Entry 9KHQ (X-ray diffraction, 2.20 A resolution); this record covers chains A and C of the 3 polymer chains in the assembly.

[Chain A (and C)]
Molecule: N-acylhomoserine lactonase
Source organism: Salinicola salarius
Notes: EC 3.1.1.81; chain C of this document is another copy of the same molecule, construct and numbering; everything in this record applies to it too
Reference sequence: A0A455K4F1 (A0A455K4F1_9GAMM); residue numbers follow UniProt; this construct covers 1-261
Sequence (261 residues; numbered 1 to 261; the number before each row is that of its first residue):
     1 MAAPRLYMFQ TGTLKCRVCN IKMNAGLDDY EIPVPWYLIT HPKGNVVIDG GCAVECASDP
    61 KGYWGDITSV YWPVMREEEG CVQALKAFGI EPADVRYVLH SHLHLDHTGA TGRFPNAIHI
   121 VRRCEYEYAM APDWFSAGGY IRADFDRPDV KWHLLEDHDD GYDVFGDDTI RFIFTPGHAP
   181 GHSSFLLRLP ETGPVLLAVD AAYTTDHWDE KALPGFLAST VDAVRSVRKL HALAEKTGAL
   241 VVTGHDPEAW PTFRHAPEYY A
Not modelled in the structure: 1
Ion coordination: Ni2+ site 1: His102, His104, His178, Asp200; Ni2+ site 2: Asp106, His107, Asp200, His245

[How chain A and chain C interact]
Residue-residue contacts (12; chain A residue first):
  Asp157(A) with His158(C)
  His158(A) with His158(C), hydrogen bond
  Arg225(A) with Arg123(C); Glu127(C), salt bridge
  Ala232(A) with His153(C)
  Glu235(A) with Arg96(C), salt bridge; Tyr97(C), hydrogen bond; Ile118(C)
  Lys236(A) with Tyr162(C); Asp163(C), hydrogen bond (side chain-backbone); Val164(C); Gly166(C)
Other interface residues (no listed pair), chain C (13 interface residues in all): Glu156, Phe165

[In short]
Chain A and chain C form an interface of 6 and 13 residues respectively, with 3 hydrogen bonds and 2 salt
bridges. Among the polar pairs are Arg225(A)-Glu127(C), Glu235(A)-Arg96(C) and His158(A)-His158(C). His102(A),
His104(A), His178(A) and Asp200(A) coordinate Ni2+ site 1.
Both chains are N-acylhomoserine lactonase (Salinicola salarius). Entry 9KHQ (Crystal structure of N-acyl
homoserine lactonase AhlX) was determined by X-ray diffraction (same publication as 9KHO).
